Entry 5US7 (electron microscopy, 2.80 A resolution); this record covers chains G and I of the 60 polymer chains in the assembly.

[Chain G (and I)]
Name: VP2
Source organism: Human bocavirus 3
Notes: chain I of this document is another copy of the same molecule, construct and numbering; everything in this record applies to it too
UniProtKB: C1IWT3 (C1IWT3_9VIRU); residues 1-539 here = UniProt positions 1-539
Sequence (539 residues; numbered 1 to 539; the number before each row is that of its first residue):
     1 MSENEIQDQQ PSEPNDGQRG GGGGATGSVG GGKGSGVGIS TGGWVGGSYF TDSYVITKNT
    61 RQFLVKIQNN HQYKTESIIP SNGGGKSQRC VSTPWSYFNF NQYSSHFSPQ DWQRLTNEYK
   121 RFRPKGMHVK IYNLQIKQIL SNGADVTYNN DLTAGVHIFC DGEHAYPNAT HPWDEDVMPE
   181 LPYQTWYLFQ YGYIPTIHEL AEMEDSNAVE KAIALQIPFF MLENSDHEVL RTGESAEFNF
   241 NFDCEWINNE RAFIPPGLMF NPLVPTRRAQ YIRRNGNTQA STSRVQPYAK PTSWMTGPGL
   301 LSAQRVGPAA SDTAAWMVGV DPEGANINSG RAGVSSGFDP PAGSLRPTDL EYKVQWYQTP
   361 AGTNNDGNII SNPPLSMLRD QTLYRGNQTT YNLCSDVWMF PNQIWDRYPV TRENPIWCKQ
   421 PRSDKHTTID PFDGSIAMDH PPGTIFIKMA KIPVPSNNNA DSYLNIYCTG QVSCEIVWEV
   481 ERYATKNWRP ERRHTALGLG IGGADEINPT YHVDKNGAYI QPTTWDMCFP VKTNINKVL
Not modelled in the structure: 1-33

[Chain G / chain I interface]
Pairs across the interface (212):
  Glu-245(G) with Lys-425(I), salt bridge
  Asn-248(G) with Asp-424(I)
  Arg-251(G) with Gln-216(I), hydrogen bond
  Phe-253(G) with Pro-195(I); Thr-196(I); Pro-218(I), hydrophobic; Phe-220(I), hydrophobic
  Ile-254(G) with Ile-194(I); Pro-195(I); Thr-196(I)
  Pro-255(G) with Ile-197(I)
  Pro-256(G) with Pro-421(I), hydrophobic
  Leu-258(G) with Ile-194(I); Ile-197(I), hydrophobic
  Met-259(G) with Asn-168(I); His-171(I); Pro-421(I), hydrophobic
  Phe-260(G) with His-171(I); Ile-194(I), hydrophobic
  Asn-261(G) with Tyr-97(I); Gln-190(I), hydrogen bond (side chain-backbone); Tyr-191(I); Gly-192(I), hydrogen bond (side chain-backbone)
  Pro-262(G) with Ile-78(I), hydrophobic; Cys-90(I); Ile-194(I), hydrophobic
  Leu-263(G) with Val-91(I); Ser-92(I); Gln-190(I)
  Val-264(G) with Tyr-97(I); Asp-174(I); Glu-175(I); Asp-176(I); Phe-189(I), hydrophobic
  Pro-265(G) with Asp-174(I); Glu-175(I), hydrogen bond (backbone-backbone)
  Thr-266(G) with Trp-173(I), hydrogen bond (side chain-backbone); Asp-174(I)
  Arg-267(G) with Gln-102(I); Trp-173(I), hydrogen bond (backbone-backbone); Glu-175(I); Trp-356(I); Glu-413(I), salt bridge
  Arg-268(G) with Trp-173(I); Asp-339(I), salt bridge; Gln-355(I); Trp-356(I); Tyr-357(I)
  Ala-269(G) with Gln-355(I), hydrogen bond (backbone-backbone); Tyr-357(I), hydrophobic
  Gln-270(G) with Arg-305(I); Ala-309(I); Ala-310(I); Thr-313(I), hydrogen bond
  Tyr-271(G) with Arg-305(I), hydrogen bond (backbone-side chain); Leu-350(I), hydrophobic; Glu-351(I)
  Ile-272(G) with Gly-307(I); Thr-313(I); Glu-351(I)
  Arg-273(G) with Gln-304(I); Asp-349(I), salt bridge; Glu-351(I), salt bridge
  Thr-282(G) with Gln-355(I); Tyr-357(I); Asn-364(I); Asn-365(I)
  Ser-283(G) with Ala-309(I); Tyr-357(I), hydrogen bond (backbone-side chain)
  Arg-284(G) with Glu-175(I), salt bridge; Tyr-357(I); Thr-359(I), hydrogen bond (side chain-backbone); Pro-360(I); Gly-362(I), hydrogen bond (side chain-backbone)
  Gln-286(G) with Ala-310(I)
  Tyr-288(G) with Pro-80(I); Lys-86(I); Gln-88(I); Ala-310(I); Ser-311(I), hydrogen bond (side chain-backbone)
  Ala-289(G) with Lys-86(I)
  Lys-290(G) with His-171(I)
  Pro-291(G) with His-171(I); Gly-337(I); Asp-339(I)
  Thr-292(G) with Val-318(I); Ser-336(I); Gly-337(I), hydrogen bond (backbone-backbone); Phe-338(I); Asp-339(I)
  Ser-293(G) with Phe-338(I); Pro-431(I); Asp-433(I)
  Trp-294(G) with Val-318(I); Phe-338(I); Lys-419(I); Gln-420(I); Pro-421(I); Ile-429(I), hydrophobic; Ala-437(I), hydrophobic
  Met-295(G) with Leu-300(I), hydrophobic; Val-318(I), hydrophobic; Phe-338(I), hydrophobic
  Thr-296(G) with Val-318(I)
  Arg-346(G) with Asp-321(I), hydrogen bond (side chain-backbone); Pro-322(I); Glu-323(I), salt bridge
  Pro-373(G) with Glu-323(I)
  Leu-375(G) with Ala-212(I), hydrophobic; Gln-216(I)
  Met-377(G) with Ile-197(I), hydrophobic; Val-320(I)
  Arg-379(G) with Val-320(I)
  Asp-380(G) with Val-320(I); Asp-321(I), hydrogen bond (side chain-backbone); Pro-322(I)
  Gln-381(G) with Gly-319(I)
  Thr-382(G) with Met-317(I); Val-318(I); Gly-319(I), hydrogen bond (backbone-backbone); Asp-321(I)
  Leu-383(G) with Trp-316(I), hydrophobic; Met-317(I), hydrogen bond (backbone-backbone); Val-318(I), hydrophobic
  Tyr-384(G) with Met-317(I), hydrogen bond (backbone-backbone); Asp-321(I); Arg-331(I), hydrogen bond
  Arg-385(G) with Ala-303(I); Ala-315(I); Trp-316(I)
  Gly-386(G) with Ala-303(I); Gln-304(I); Val-306(I); Ala-315(I), hydrogen bond (backbone-backbone)
  Asn-387(G) with Ala-303(I); Gln-304(I), hydrogen bond (backbone-side chain); Arg-305(I); Val-306(I)
  Gln-388(G) with Gln-304(I), hydrogen bond; Arg-305(I); Val-306(I)
  Thr-389(G) with Val-306(I)
  Thr-390(G) with Val-306(I)
  Tyr-391(G) with Val-306(I); Asp-312(I), hydrogen bond (side chain-backbone); Met-317(I), hydrophobic; Arg-331(I)
  Asp-396(G) with Trp-398(I)
  Val-397(G) with Trp-398(I), hydrophobic
  Trp-398(G) with Trp-398(I)
  Met-399(G) with Trp-398(I); Met-399(I), hydrogen bond (backbone-backbone)
  Phe-400(G) with Gly-299(I); Leu-300(I), hydrophobic; Phe-338(I), hydrophobic; Pro-341(I); Val-397(I); Trp-398(I), hydrophobic; Met-399(I); Thr-427(I), hydrogen bond (backbone-side chain); Phe-432(I), hydrophobic
  Pro-401(G) with Pro-298(I), hydrophobic; Met-399(I); Thr-427(I); Thr-428(I); Asp-430(I)
  Asn-402(G) with Thr-427(I), hydrogen bond (backbone-side chain); Thr-428(I), hydrogen bond (backbone-backbone); Ile-429(I); Asp-430(I), hydrogen bond (side chain-backbone); Pro-431(I)
  Gln-403(G) with His-426(I); Thr-427(I), hydrogen bond (backbone-side chain)
  Ile-404(G) with Pro-421(I), hydrophobic; Ser-423(I); Lys-425(I); His-426(I)
  Trp-405(G) with Ser-423(I); Asp-424(I); Lys-425(I), hydrogen bond (backbone-backbone); His-426(I); Thr-427(I)
  Asp-406(G) with Asp-424(I)
  Arg-407(G) with Asp-424(I), hydrogen bond (backbone-side chain); Lys-425(I)
  Ile-429(G) with Lys-425(I), hydrogen bond (backbone-side chain)
  Asp-430(G) with Lys-425(I)
  Lys-486(G) with Ala-165(I); Tyr-166(I); Phe-220(I); Asn-224(I), hydrogen bond (backbone-side chain); Ser-225(I)
  Asn-487(G) with Pro-218(I); Phe-219(I), hydrogen bond (side chain-backbone); Phe-220(I)
  Trp-488(G) with Phe-219(I), hydrogen bond (backbone-backbone); Met-221(I), hydrophobic; Asn-224(I)
  Arg-489(G) with Leu-215(I), hydrogen bond (side chain-backbone); Ile-217(I), hydrogen bond (side chain-backbone)
  Arg-492(G) with Gln-216(I)
  Lys-532(G) with Asp-424(I), salt bridge
  Thr-533(G) with Gln-216(I), hydrogen bond (backbone-side chain)
  Lys-537(G) with Arg-422(I), hydrogen bond (side chain-backbone); Ser-423(I)
  Val-538(G) with His-164(I); Ala-165(I); Phe-220(I), hydrophobic; Arg-422(I), hydrogen bond (backbone-side chain)
  Leu-539(G) with Lys-419(I), hydrogen bond (backbone-side chain); Pro-421(I); Arg-422(I), hydrogen bond (backbone-backbone)
Also at the interface, not in a pair above, chain G (79 interface residues in all): Gly-257, Cys-394
Also at the interface, not in a pair above, chain I (110 interface residues in all): Pro-167, Ala-169, Pro-172, Tyr-193, Ile-213, Ser-302, Ala-314, Pro-340, Tyr-352, Val-354, Gln-358, Asn-368, Trp-405, Asn-414, Cys-418

[Overview]
Chain G and chain I form an interface of 79 and 110 residues respectively, with 43 hydrogen bonds and 8 salt
bridges. Among the polar pairs are Glu-245(G)/Lys-425(I), Arg-267(G)/Glu-413(I) and Arg-268(G)/Asp-339(I).
Both chains are VP2 (Human bocavirus 3). Entry 5US7 (Human bocavirus 3) was determined by electron microscopy
together with 5URF and 5US9 from the same study.
